6WRO - chain A; structure by X-ray diffraction, 3.00 A resolution.

[Chain A]
Protein: Inositol polyphosphate 1-phosphatase
From: Bos taurus
Notes: EC 3.1.3.57
UniProt: P21327 (INPP_BOVIN); residue numbers follow UniProt; this construct covers 1-400
Chain sequence (400 residues; numbered 1 to 400; the number before each row is that of its first residue):
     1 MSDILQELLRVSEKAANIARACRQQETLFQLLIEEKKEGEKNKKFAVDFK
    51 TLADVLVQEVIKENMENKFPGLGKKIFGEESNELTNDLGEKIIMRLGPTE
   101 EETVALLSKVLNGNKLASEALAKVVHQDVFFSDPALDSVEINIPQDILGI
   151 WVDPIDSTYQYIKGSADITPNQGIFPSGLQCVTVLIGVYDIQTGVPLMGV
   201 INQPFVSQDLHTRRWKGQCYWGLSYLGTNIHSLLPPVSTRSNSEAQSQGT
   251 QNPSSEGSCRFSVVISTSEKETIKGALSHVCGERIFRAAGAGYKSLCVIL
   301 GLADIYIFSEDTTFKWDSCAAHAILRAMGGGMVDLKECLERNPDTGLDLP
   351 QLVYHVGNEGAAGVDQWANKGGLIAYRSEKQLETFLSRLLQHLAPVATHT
Not modelled in the structure: 32-44, 238-262, 275-283, 341-348, 359-365, 390-400
Construct notes: conflict Leu84 (Phe in P21327)
Metal / ion sites: Gd ion site 1: Asp54, Glu79, Glu80; Gd ion site 2: Glu79, Asp153, Asp156, Asp317 (together with sulfate ion)
Swiss-Prot annotation at these positions:
  - binding site (Li(+)): Asp54, Glu80
  - binding site (Mg(2+)): Glu79, Asp153, Ile155, Asp317
  - binding site (1D-myo-inositol 1,4-bisphosphate): Asp156, Ser157, Thr158, Ser268, Lys270, Gly290, Ala291, Lys294, Thr312
  - modified residue: Ser318 (Phosphoserine)
  - mutagenesis: Asp54 (D54A: Does not alter affinity for 1D-myo-inositol 1,3,4-trisphosphate. Decreases about 100-fold Li(+) sensitivity. Loss of inositol polyphosphate 1-phosphatase activity)
Reported in the primary citation:
  - Gd ion coordination: Asp54, Glu80
  - catalytic residues: Thr158 (proposed by the authors, not directly observed)

[Summary]
The Gd ion site 1 is built by Asp54, Glu79 and Glu80. UniProt lists Li+-binding residues Asp54 and Glu80, 4
Mg2+-binding residues, 9 residues binding 1D-myo-inositol 1,4-bisphosphate and one mutagenesis site. From the
paper: the catalytic residue Thr158; Gd ion coordination by Asp54 and Glu80.
Chain A is Inositol polyphosphate 1-phosphatase (Bos taurus); the structure, Crystal structure of inositol
polyphosphate 1-phosphatase INPP1 in complex gadolinium but no lithium at 3 angstrom ..., was determined by
X-ray diffraction together with 6WRY, 6X25, 7KIO, 7KIR and 6WRR from the same study.
